PDB entry 5IZM | X-ray diffraction, 3.40 A resolution | chain A

# Chain A
Protein: Selenocysteine-specific elongation factor
Source organism: Homo sapiens
Reference sequence: P57772 (SELB_HUMAN); residue numbers follow UniProt; this construct covers 2-596
Amino-acid sequence (616 residues; numbered -19 to 596; the number before each row is that of its first residue; numbers below 1 keep their minus sign (Mse-19 is residue -19)):
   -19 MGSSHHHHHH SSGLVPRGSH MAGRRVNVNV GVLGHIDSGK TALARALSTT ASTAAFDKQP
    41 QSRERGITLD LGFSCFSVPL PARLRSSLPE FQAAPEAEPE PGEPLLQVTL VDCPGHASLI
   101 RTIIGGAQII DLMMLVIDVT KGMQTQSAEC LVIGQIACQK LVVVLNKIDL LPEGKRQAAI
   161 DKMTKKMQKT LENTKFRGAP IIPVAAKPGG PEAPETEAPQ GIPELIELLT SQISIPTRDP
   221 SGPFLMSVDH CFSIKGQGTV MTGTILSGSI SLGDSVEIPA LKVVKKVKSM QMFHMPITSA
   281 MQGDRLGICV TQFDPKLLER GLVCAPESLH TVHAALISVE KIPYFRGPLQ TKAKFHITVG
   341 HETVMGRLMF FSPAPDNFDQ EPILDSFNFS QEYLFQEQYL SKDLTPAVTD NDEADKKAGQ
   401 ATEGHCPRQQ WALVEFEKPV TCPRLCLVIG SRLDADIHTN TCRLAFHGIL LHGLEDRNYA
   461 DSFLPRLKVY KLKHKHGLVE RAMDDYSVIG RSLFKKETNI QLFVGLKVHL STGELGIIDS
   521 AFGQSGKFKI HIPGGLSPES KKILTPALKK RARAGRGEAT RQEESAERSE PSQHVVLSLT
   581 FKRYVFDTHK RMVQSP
Unresolved in the structure: -19 to 2, 32-46, 68-83, 191-197, 235-237, 382-406, 476-483, 489-500, 521-527, 537-576, 596
Sequence notes: initiating methionine (-19); expression tag (-18 to 1)
Modified residues: Mse-19, Mse1, Mse483 (selenomethionine); Mse113, Mse114, Mse123, Mse163, Mse167, Mse226, Mse241, Mse270, Mse272, Mse275, Mse281, Mse345, Mse349, Mse592 (selenomethionine; parent Met)
Curated features (UniProtKB/Swiss-Prot):
  - region: Gly14 to Thr21 (G1), Gly46 to Asp50 (G2), Asp92 to Gly95 (G3), Asn146 to Asp149 (G4), Ala185 to Lys187 (G5)
  - motif: Ala547 to Arg553 (Nuclear localization signal)
  - binding site (GDP): Gly19, Thr21, Ala22, Asp149, Lys187
  - binding site (GTP): Gly19, Thr21, Ala22, Asp149, Lys187
  - binding site (Mg(2+)): Thr21, Thr48, Asp92
  - modified residue: Ser537 (Phosphoserine), Thr545 (Phosphothreonine), Arg556 (Omega-N-methylarginine)
  - natural variant: Ala35 (A35V: In NEDPSB), Pro194 (P194T: In NEDPSB), Arg285 (R285Q: In NEDPSB), Asp390 (D390A: In NEDPSB), Cys426 to Pro596 (deletion: In NEDPSB)
  - mutagenesis: His96 (H96A: Abolished GTPase activity), Asp229 (D229A: Abolished ability to mediate insertion of selenocysteine), His230 (H230A: Abolished ability to mediate insertion of selenocysteine), Arg285 (R285A: Abolished ability to mediate insertion of selenocysteine; R285N: Abolished ability to mediate insertion of selenocysteine), Arg583 to Tyr584 (Does not affect ability to mediate insertion of selenocysteine)
Metal / ion sites: Mn2+: Thr21, Thr48 (together with GMP-PNP)
Residues lining bound ligands: GMP-PNP: His15, Ile16, Asp17, Ser18, Gly19, Lys20, Thr21, Ala22, Ile47, Thr48, Asp92, Cys93, Pro94, Gly95, Asn146, Lys147, Asp149, Leu150, Ala185, Ala186, Lys187, Pro188, Gly189, Gly190
From the paper describing this entry:
  - binding site for GMP-PNP: Asn146, Lys147, Asp149, Ala186
  - mutagenesis - K582A, K582A/R583A/Y584A/V585A/F586A: decreased expression
  - mutagenesis - K582A, K582A/R583A/Y584A/V585A/F586A: decreased stability
  - catalytic residues: His96 (proposed by the authors, not directly observed)
  - mutagenesis - T48A, H96A: unchanged binding to GTP
  - mutagenesis - T48A: unchanged binding to GDP

# Summary
Ligands of chain A: GMP-PNP. The Mn2+ site is built by Thr21 and Thr48. UniProt lists 5 GDP-binding residues,
5 GTP-binding residues, 3 Mg2+-binding residues and 6 mutagenesis sites. The paper reports the catalytic
residue His96; K582A and K582A/R583A/Y584A/V585A/F586A reduce expression; 4 substitutions were tested in all.
Chain A is Selenocysteine-specific elongation factor (Homo sapiens); the structure, The crystal structure of
human eEFSec in complex with GDPNP, was determined by X-ray diffraction (same publication as 5IZK and 5IZL).
